Entry 4OAV (X-ray diffraction, 2.10 A resolution); this record covers chains B and D of the 4 polymer chains in the assembly.

== Chain B (and D) ==
Protein: PROTEIN (RNase L)
Source organism: Homo sapiens
Notes: chain D of this document is another copy of the same molecule, construct and numbering; everything in this record applies to it too
UniProtKB: Q05823 (RN5A_HUMAN); residue numbers follow UniProt; this construct covers 21-719
Sequence (699 residues; each row starts with the number of its first residue):
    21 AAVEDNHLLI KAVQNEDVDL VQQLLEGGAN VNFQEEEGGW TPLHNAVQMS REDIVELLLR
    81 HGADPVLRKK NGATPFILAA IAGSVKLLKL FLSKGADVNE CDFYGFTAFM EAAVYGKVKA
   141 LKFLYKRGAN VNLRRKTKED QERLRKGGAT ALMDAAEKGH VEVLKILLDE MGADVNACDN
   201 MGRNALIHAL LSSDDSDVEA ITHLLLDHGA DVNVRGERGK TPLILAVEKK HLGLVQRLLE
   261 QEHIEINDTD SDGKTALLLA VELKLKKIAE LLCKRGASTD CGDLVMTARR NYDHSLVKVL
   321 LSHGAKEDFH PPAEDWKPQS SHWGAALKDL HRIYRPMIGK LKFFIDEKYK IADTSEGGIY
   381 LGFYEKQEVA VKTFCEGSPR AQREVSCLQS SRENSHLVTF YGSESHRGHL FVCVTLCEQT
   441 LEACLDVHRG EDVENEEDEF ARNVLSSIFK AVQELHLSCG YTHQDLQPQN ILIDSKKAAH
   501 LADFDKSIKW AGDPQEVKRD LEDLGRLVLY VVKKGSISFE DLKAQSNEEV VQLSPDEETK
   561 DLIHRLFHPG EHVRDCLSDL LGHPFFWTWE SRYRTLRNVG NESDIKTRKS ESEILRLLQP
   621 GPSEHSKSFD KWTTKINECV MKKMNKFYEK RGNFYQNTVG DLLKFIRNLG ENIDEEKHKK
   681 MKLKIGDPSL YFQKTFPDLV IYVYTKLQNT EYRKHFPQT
Disordered / not traced: 21-23, 328-335, 448-455, 675-679, 718-719 (chain D: 21-25, 328-335, 448-454, 676-680)
Construct notes: engineered mutation N672 (His in Q05823)
Bound ions: Mg2+ site 1: N490, D503 (together with AMP-PCP); Mg2+ site 2: D503, D505 (together with AMP-PCP)
Ligand contacts: AMP-PCP (ACP; phosphomethylphosphonic acid adenylate ester): I371, A372, T374, S375, I379, A390, K392, R400, V418, V434, T435, L436, C437, T440, Q489, N490, L492, D503, D505
Swiss-Prot annotation at these positions:
  - zinc finger: C395 to C444 (C6-type)
  - region: G229 to P242 (2-5A binding (P-loop) 1), G253 to T275 (2-5A binding (P-loop) 2)
  - modified residue: K684 (N6-acetyllysine)
  - natural variant: R462 (R462Q: Risk factor for prostate cancer), D541 (D541E: No change in enzymatic activity)
  - mutagenesis: K240 (K240N: Reduced 2-5A binding activity; almost complete loss of 2-5A binding activity; when associated with N-274), K274 (K274N: Reduced 2-5A binding activity; almost complete loss of 2-5A binding activity; when associated with N-240), K392 (K392R: Complete loss of enzymatic activity and enzyme dimerization. No change in binding to 2-5A and RNA), H583 (H583A: No change in enzymatic activity), P584 (P584A: No change in enzymatic activity), W632 (W632A: No change in enzymatic activity), D661 (D661A: Complete loss of enzymatic activity), R667 (R667A: Complete loss of enzymatic activity. No change in 2-5A binding and enzyme dimerization)
From the paper describing this entry:
  - self-association interface (contacts with another copy of this molecule): R163, R412
  - binding site for the 7-nt RNA strand: R427
  - mutagenesis - R163A, R412A, R427A, H672N: decreased catalytic activity on 2-5A

== Interface between chain B and chain D ==
Residue-residue contacts (117):
  Q34(B) - R309(D)  hydrogen bond (backbone-side chain)
  Q34(B) - E327(D)
  N35(B) - E327(D)  hydrogen bond
  E36(B) - H314(D)  salt bridge
  E36(B) - K318(D)
  E57(B) - R352(D)  salt bridge
  E57(B) - I353(D)
  E57(B) - K368(D)  salt bridge
  E57(B) - Y369(D)
  W60(B) - Y312(D)
  Q68(B) - R309(D)  hydrogen bond (side chain-backbone)
  Q68(B) - Y312(D)
  Q68(B) - H314(D)
  M69(B) - R309(D)  hydrogen bond
  M69(B) - H314(D)  hydrogen bond (backbone-side chain)
  M69(B) - V317(D)  hydrophobic
  K89(B) - Y312(D)  hydrogen bond
  L98(B) - Y312(D)  hydrophobic
  I101(B) - Y312(D)  hydrophobic
  Y135(B) - N311(D)
  Y135(B) - Y312(D)
  K158(B) - D366(D)  salt bridge
  D160(B) - E367(D)
  D160(B) - K370(D)  salt bridge
  D160(B) - D373(D)
  D160(B) - G377(D)
  D160(B) - Y380(D)
  Q161(B) - I365(D)
  R163(B) - D373(D)  salt bridge
  R163(B) - T374(D)  hydrogen bond (side chain-backbone)
  R163(B) - S375(D)
  R163(B) - E376(D)
  R163(B) - G377(D)  hydrogen bond (side chain-backbone)
  R163(B) - C395(D)
  L164(B) - I365(D)  hydrophobic
  L164(B) - E376(D)
  L164(B) - T393(D)
  L164(B) - F394(D)
  L164(B) - C395(D)
  L164(B) - H429(D)  hydrogen bond (backbone-side chain)
  R165(B) - C395(D)
  K166(B) - H429(D)
  E177(B) - R427(D)  salt bridge
  M201(B) - H429(D)
  R203(B) - R427(D)
  S213(B) - K250(D)
  E237(B) - R427(D)
  E237(B) - G428(D)
  R238(B) - E396(D)  salt bridge
  R238(B) - S425(D)  hydrogen bond
  K250(B) - S213(D)
  R309(B) - Q34(D)
  R309(B) - Q68(D)  hydrogen bond (backbone-side chain)
  Y312(B) - W60(D)
  Y312(B) - Q68(D)
  Y312(B) - K89(D)  hydrogen bond
  Y312(B) - L98(D)  hydrophobic
  Y312(B) - I101(D)  hydrophobic
  Y312(B) - Y135(D)
  H314(B) - E36(D)
  H314(B) - Q68(D)
  H314(B) - M69(D)  hydrogen bond (side chain-backbone)
  K318(B) - E36(D)
  E327(B) - N35(D)
  R352(B) - E57(D)  salt bridge
  I353(B) - E57(D)
  I365(B) - Q161(D)  hydrogen bond (backbone-side chain)
  I365(B) - L164(D)  hydrophobic
  D366(B) - K158(D)  salt bridge
  E367(B) - D160(D)
  K370(B) - D160(D)  salt bridge
  D373(B) - D160(D)
  D373(B) - R163(D)  salt bridge
  T374(B) - R163(D)  hydrogen bond (backbone-side chain)
  S375(B) - R163(D)
  E376(B) - R163(D)
  E376(B) - L164(D)
  G377(B) - D160(D)
  G377(B) - R163(D)  hydrogen bond (backbone-side chain)
  Y380(B) - D160(D)
  E385(B) - Q409(D)
  E385(B) - R412(D)  salt bridge
  Q387(B) - Q409(D)
  Q387(B) - S410(D)  hydrogen bond
  T393(B) - L164(D)
  F394(B) - L164(D)
  C395(B) - L164(D)
  C395(B) - R165(D)
  E396(B) - E237(D)
  E396(B) - R238(D)
  Q409(B) - E385(D)  hydrogen bond
  Q409(B) - Q387(D)
  S410(B) - Q387(D)  hydrogen bond
  R412(B) - Y384(D)
  R412(B) - E385(D)  salt bridge
  R412(B) - R412(D)
  R412(B) - F420(D)
  R412(B) - Y421(D)  hydrogen bond (side chain-backbone)
  E413(B) - T419(D)  hydrogen bond
  E413(B) - Y421(D)  hydrogen bond
  E413(B) - T435(D)
  T419(B) - E413(D)
  F420(B) - E385(D)
  F420(B) - R412(D)
  Y421(B) - R412(D)  hydrogen bond (backbone-side chain)
  Y421(B) - E413(D)  hydrogen bond
  S423(B) - K360(D)
  R427(B) - E177(D)  salt bridge
  R427(B) - R203(D)  hydrogen bond (backbone-side chain)
  R427(B) - E237(D)
  G428(B) - E237(D)
  H429(B) - L164(D)
  H429(B) - K166(D)
  H429(B) - M201(D)
  T435(B) - E413(D)  hydrogen bond
  N601(B) - E671(D)  hydrogen bond
  E671(B) - N601(D)  hydrogen bond
Other interface residues (no listed pair), chain B (76 interface residues in all): S70, Y124, K178, H208, N311, V317, L321, K360, F364, Y384, S415, F431, S591, S603
Other interface residues (no listed pair), chain D (82 interface residues in all): N65, Y124, H208, L211, K284, L321, F364, S415, S423, F431, K606, R667, E675, Q718

== In short ==
The interface between chain B and chain D involves 76 residues on one side and 82 on the other, with 28
hydrogen bonds and 15 salt bridges. Among the polar pairs are E36(B)-H314(D), E57(B)-R352(D) and
E57(B)-K368(D). From the paper: a binding site for the 7-nt RNA strand at R427(B); R163A, R412A and R427A of
chain B, among others, reduce catalytic activity on 2-5A.
Both chains are PROTEIN (RNase L) (Homo sapiens). Entry 4OAV (Complete human RNase L in complex with 2-5A
(5'-ppp heptamer), AMPPCP and RNA substrate) was determined by X-ray diffraction, deposited together with
4OAU.
